Entry 1B0R (X-ray diffraction, 2.90 A resolution); this record covers chains A and B of the 3 polymer chains in the assembly.

Chain A:
Molecule: Protein (HLA-A*0201)
Source organism: Homo sapiens
Notes: fragment: extracellular domains alpha 1, alpha 2 and alpha 3
UniProt: P01892 (1A02_HUMAN); residues 1-275 here correspond to UniProt positions 25-299 (UniProt number = residue number + 24)
Amino-acid sequence (275 residues; each row starts with the number of its first residue):
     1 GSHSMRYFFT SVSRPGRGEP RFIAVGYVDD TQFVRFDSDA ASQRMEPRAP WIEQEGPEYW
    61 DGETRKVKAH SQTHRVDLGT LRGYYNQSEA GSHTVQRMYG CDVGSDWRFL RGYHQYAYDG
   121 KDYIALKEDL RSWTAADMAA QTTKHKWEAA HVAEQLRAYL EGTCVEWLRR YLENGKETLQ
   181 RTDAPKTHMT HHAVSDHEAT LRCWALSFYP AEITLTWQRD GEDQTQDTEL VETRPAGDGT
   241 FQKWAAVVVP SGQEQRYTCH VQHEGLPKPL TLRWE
Unresolved in the structure: 220-225
Disulfide bonds: Cys101-Cys164, Cys203-Cys259
Reported in the primary citation:
  - conformationally variable residues (side-chain flip): Arg97, Tyr116, Lys146

Chain B:
Molecule: Protein (HLA-A*0201)
Source organism: Homo sapiens
Notes: fragment: beta 2 microglobulin
UniProt: P61769 (B2MG_HUMAN); residues 401-499 here correspond to UniProt positions 21-119 (UniProt number = residue number - 380)
Amino-acid sequence (100 residues; each row starts with the number of its first residue):
   400 MIQRTPKIQV YSRHPAENGK SNFLNCYVSG FHPSDIEVDL LKNGERIEKV EHSDLSFSKD
   460 WSFYLLYYTE FTPTEKDEYA CRVNHVTLSQ PKIVKWDRDM
Disulfide bonds: Cys425-Cys480
Differences from the reference sequence: initiating methionine (400)
UniProt features mapped onto this chain:
  - modified residue: Gln402 (Pyrrolidone carboxylic acid)
  - glycosylation: Ile401 (N-linked (Glc) (glycation) isoleucine), Lys419 (N-linked (Glc) (glycation) lysine), Lys441 (N-linked (Glc) (glycation) lysine), Lys448 (N-linked (Glc) (glycation) lysine), Lys458 (N-linked (Glc) (glycation) lysine), Lys491 (N-linked (Glc) (glycation) lysine), Lys494 (N-linked (Glc) (glycation) lysine)

Interface between chain A and chain B:
Residue-residue contacts (56; chain A residue first):
  Phe8(A) with Phe456(B), hydrophobic
  Phe9(A) with Phe456(B)
  Thr10(A) with Phe456(B); Phe462(B)
  Val12(A) with Ser433(B)
  Ile23(A) with Leu454(B), hydrophobic
  Val25(A) with Asp453(B); Leu454(B); Ser455(B)
  Tyr27(A) with Ser455(B)
  Gln32(A) with Asp453(B), hydrogen bond
  Arg35(A) with Asp453(B), salt bridge
  Arg48(A) with Asp453(B), salt bridge
  Ser92(A) with Met400(B)
  His93(A) with Met400(B)
  Thr94(A) with Phe462(B)
  Gln96(A) with His431(B), hydrogen bond; Phe456(B); Trp460(B), hydrogen bond (side chain-backbone); Phe462(B)
  Arg97(A) with Phe456(B)
  Met98(A) with Phe456(B), hydrophobic
  Gln115(A) with Trp460(B)
  Ala117(A) with Trp460(B)
  Asp119(A) with Met400(B); Ile401(B), hydrogen bond (backbone-backbone)
  Gly120(A) with His431(B); Trp460(B)
  Lys121(A) with Ile401(B)
  Asp122(A) with Trp460(B), hydrogen bond
  His192(A) with Asp498(B)
  Arg202(A) with Asp498(B), hydrogen bond (side chain-backbone); Met499(B)
  Trp204(A) with Met499(B)
  Val231(A) with Gln408(B)
  Glu232(A) with Lys406(B), salt bridge; Gln408(B), hydrogen bond (backbone-side chain); Tyr426(B), hydrogen bond; Ser428(B), hydrogen bond
  Arg234(A) with Gln408(B), hydrogen bond; Tyr410(B); Tyr426(B); Met499(B)
  Pro235(A) with Tyr410(B), hydrogen bond (backbone-side chain); Tyr426(B); Leu465(B), hydrophobic
  Ala236(A) with Arg412(B); Asn424(B), hydrogen bond (backbone-side chain)
  Gly237(A) with Arg412(B)
  Asp238(A) with Arg412(B); His413(B), salt bridge
  Gln242(A) with Tyr410(B); Ser411(B), hydrogen bond (side chain-backbone); Arg412(B), hydrogen bond (side chain-backbone)
  Trp244(A) with Gln408(B); Met499(B), hydrogen bond (side chain-backbone)
Other interface residues (no listed pair), chain A (37 interface residues in all): Arg21, Tyr116, Thr233
Other interface residues (no listed pair), chain B (26 interface residues in all): Arg403, Asp434, Asp459, Tyr463

In short:
37 residues of chain A and 26 residues of chain B are in contact; the contacts include 15 hydrogen bonds and 4
salt bridges. Among the polar pairs are Arg35(A)-Asp453(B), Arg48(A)-Asp453(B) and Glu232(A)-Lys406(B). The
paper reports conformational variability at Arg97(A), Tyr116(A) and Lys146(A).
Here chain A is Protein (HLA-A*0201) and chain B is Protein (HLA-A*0201), both from Homo sapiens. Entry 1B0R
(Crystal structure of HLA-A*0201 complexed with a peptide with the carboxyl-terminal group substituted by a
methyl ...) was determined by X-ray diffraction.
